Entry 6BK8 (electron microscopy, 3.30 A resolution); this record covers chains 2 and R of the 46 polymer chains in the assembly.

# Chain 2
Molecule: U2 snRNA
Source organism: Saccharomyces cerevisiae
Sequence (1175 nucleotides; numbered 1 to 1175; the number before each row is that of its first residue):
     1 ACGAAUCUCUUUGCCUUUUGGCUUAGAUCAAGUGUAGUAUCUGUUCUUUU
    51 CAGUGUAACAACUGAAAUGACCUCAAUGAGGCUCAUUACCUUUUAAUUUG
   101 UUACAAUACACAUUUUUUGGCACCCAAAAUAAUAAAAUGGACGGGAAGAG
   151 ACUUUUUAAGCAAGUUGUUUUCCGCUAAUGUCAGGUCUCACUACUUUUUG
   201 CUGCUAUUUUUCUUCGCUCAUGGUUUCUUCAUAAGGCGUUUUUAUGAUGG
   251 UUUUUCGAAAUUGGUUUUUGAGACGACGGUUGCUCAAGGUUAUUGUUUUU
   301 GUUUUCUUCUGGUUGUUUUCUAUUUUCUUUUUUUUAGCUUUCUGUUUCUC
   351 CCUUAGUUUGGCUUUUUGCUUCAUACUCUUCCCUGUCUUUCCGAGCCGUU
   401 UAUGUCCAACGCGGGAUUUGGUUUUUCUUUAUCGAUGGGAAGAAAUGGUG
   451 CUAUAGUAGGUUGGGAGAUAAUAUUUAUGGUAUGGGGUGCUAGUGCGGAU
   501 GGGGCGCUCUUAUUGUUGAUUUCUUCGCUCGUCUUCUUUUUCUGGUGGCG
   551 CUGCAAGAGGAAGUUUUUCGACUUUGUUAUGAUUUUUGGUUUGCAAGGAA
   601 AGGUGUCUUACGAUUCUUUUUUUGAUGUAAUAGGAUAAGCUUGCUUAUCC
   651 CCCAAGUAUCGGCCAAAGUUGUUGAUUUUCCUUUUGAAGUGUCCUCGGUU
   701 UGAGGGGGUGUAGGGUGGGGUUGGUCUACAAUAAGAGUGUUCCAUUGUUA
   751 ACGUGCUGGCGUCUUUUACUAUAUUUUUUUUCCCAGUUUAUUUUGUGCUU
   801 AUUUUCUCAUUGAGGAGAAGGAGCUCUUCUCGCAGGAUAUAAAUGGAGGU
   851 UUGCUAAAGGGGAGGAGAUGUGUUUGUGAGAAUACUGCUGAGAGAGUUCU
   901 GGAAGAGAAAAAAAGGAGGCAAUGGAAGGCGUUUGCUGGGAAAAGAGAAG
   951 AGCCAUGACUGCAUCUGUUGUUUCAAGGCCAGUUUUAUUAACCGCCUAUG
  1001 UCAUAGAGGCGUUUUUUUUGGAGGGAUUUGAAGAAUGCCGGCGGCAUCAA
  1051 GAAACGGACUUGAUGGUUGACGCCUGUUUUUAAAGUUAGAGACGUCGCGA
  1101 CCCUCGCACUUGUGGAGUCGUUCUUGACUUUUACUUUGGUCGCUUGAUGU
  1151 UUCUCUCGUCUUCCCGUUCGCUCUU
Not modelled in the structure: 1-2, 48-54, 65-97, 105-138, 151-1088, 1109-1116, 1130-1137, 1155-1158, 1170-1175

# Chain R
Molecule: Pre-mRNA-splicing factor SYF2
Source organism: Saccharomyces cerevisiae (strain ATCC 204508 / S288c)
UniProt: P53277 (SYF2_YEAST); numbering as in UniProt (aligned over 1-215)
Sequence (215 residues; row label = number of the first residue in the row):
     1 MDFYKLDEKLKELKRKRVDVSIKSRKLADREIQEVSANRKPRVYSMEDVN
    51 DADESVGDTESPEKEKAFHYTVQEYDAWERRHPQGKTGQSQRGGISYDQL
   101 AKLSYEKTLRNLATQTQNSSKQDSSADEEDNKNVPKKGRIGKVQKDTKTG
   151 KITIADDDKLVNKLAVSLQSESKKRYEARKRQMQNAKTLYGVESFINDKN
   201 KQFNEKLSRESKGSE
Not modelled in the structure: 1-91, 119-141

# Chain 2 / chain R interface
Residue-residue contacts (21; chain 2 residue first):
  A4(2) with Thr114(R), phosphate contact
  A5(2) with Arg110(R), phosphate contact; Thr114(R), phosphate contact
  C7(2) with Lys174(R), salt bridge to the phosphate
  C9(2) with Arg181(R), salt bridge to the phosphate
  G13(2) with Gly93(R), sugar contact; Ile95(R), sugar contact
  C15(2) with Arg209(R), hydrogen bond to the sugar
  U16(2) with Arg179(R), base contact; Gln182(R), base contact
  U17(2) with Arg179(R), salt bridge to the phosphate; Lys199(R), hydrogen bond to the base; Gln202(R), hydrogen bond to the sugar
  U18(2) with Arg179(R), hydrogen bond to the base; Lys199(R), sugar contact; Gln202(R), base contact; Phe203(R), sugar contact; Lys206(R), sugar contact; Arg209(R), hydrogen bond to the base
  U19(2) with Phe203(R), base contact; Lys206(R), salt bridge to the phosphate
Other interface residues (no listed pair), chain 2 (11 interface residues in all): U12
Other interface residues (no listed pair), chain R (16 interface residues in all): Arg92, Gly94, Asn118

# Overview
11 residues of chain 2 face 16 of chain R across their interface, with 5 hydrogen bonds and 4 salt bridges.
Polar contacts include U17(2)-Lys199(R), U18(2)-Arg179(R) and U18(2)-Arg209(R).
Chain 2 is U2 snRNA (Saccharomyces cerevisiae) and chain R is Pre-mRNA-splicing factor SYF2 (Saccharomyces
cerevisiae (strain ATCC 204508 / S288c)); the structure, S. cerevisiae spliceosomal post-catalytic P complex,
was determined by electron microscopy.
